8SOI - chains A and B of the 4 polymer chains in the assembly; structure by electron microscopy, 4.20 A resolution (low resolution: residue-level contacts below are approximate; hydrogen-bond / salt-bridge calls are withheld).

# Chain A (and B)
Protein: RB1-inducible coiled-coil protein 1
Source organism: Homo sapiens
Notes: chain B of this document is another copy of the same molecule, construct and numbering; everything in this record applies to it too
UniProtKB: Q8TDY2 (RBCC1_HUMAN); residues 1-600 here = UniProt positions 1-600
Amino-acid sequence (600 residues; row label = number of the first residue in the row):
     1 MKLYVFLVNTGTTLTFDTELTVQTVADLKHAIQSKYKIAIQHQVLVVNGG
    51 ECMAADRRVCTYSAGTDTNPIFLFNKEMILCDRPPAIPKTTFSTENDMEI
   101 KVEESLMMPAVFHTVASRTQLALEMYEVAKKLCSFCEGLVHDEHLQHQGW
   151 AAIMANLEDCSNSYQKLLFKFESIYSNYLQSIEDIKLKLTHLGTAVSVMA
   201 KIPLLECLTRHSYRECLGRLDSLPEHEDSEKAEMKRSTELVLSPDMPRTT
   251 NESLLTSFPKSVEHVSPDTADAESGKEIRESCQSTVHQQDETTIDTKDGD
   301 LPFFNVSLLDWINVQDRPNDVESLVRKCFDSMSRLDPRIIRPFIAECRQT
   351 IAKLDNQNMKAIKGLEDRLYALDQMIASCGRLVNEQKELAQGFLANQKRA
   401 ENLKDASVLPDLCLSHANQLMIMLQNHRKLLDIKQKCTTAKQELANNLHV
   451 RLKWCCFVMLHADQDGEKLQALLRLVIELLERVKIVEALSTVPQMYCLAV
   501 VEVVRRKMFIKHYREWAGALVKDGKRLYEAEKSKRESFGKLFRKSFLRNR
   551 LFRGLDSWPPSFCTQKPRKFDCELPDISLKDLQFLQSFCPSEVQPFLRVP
Disordered / not traced: 209-303 (chain B: 221-302, 598-600)
Curated features (UniProtKB/Swiss-Prot):
  - motif: Lys-566 to Lys-569 (Nuclear localization signal)
  - modified residue: Ser-222 (Phosphoserine), Ser-229 (Phosphoserine), Ser-237 (Phosphoserine), Thr-238 (Phosphothreonine), Ser-243 (Phosphoserine), Ser-253 (Phosphoserine), Ser-257 (Phosphoserine), Ser-261 (Phosphoserine), Ser-266 (Phosphoserine)

# Interface between chain A and chain B
Residue-residue contacts - 94 pairs, chain A then chain B:
  Leu-204(A) with Leu-551(B)
  Cys-207(A) with Leu-551(B)
  Trp-311(A) with Leu-547(B); Leu-551(B)
  Ile-312(A) with Phe-546(B)
  Leu-489(A) with Phe-546(B)
  Val-492(A) with Phe-546(B); Leu-547(B)
  Met-495(A) with Ser-545(B)
  Tyr-496(A) with Leu-547(B); Leu-551(B); Phe-552(B)
  Leu-498(A) with Phe-538(B)
  Ala-499(A) with Phe-542(B); Phe-552(B)
  Val-500(A) with Phe-552(B)
  Glu-502(A) with Phe-538(B)
  Val-503(A) with Leu-555(B)
  Arg-505(A) with Glu-531(B)
  Arg-506(A) with Arg-535(B); Phe-538(B); Leu-555(B)
  Phe-509(A) with Glu-531(B); Arg-535(B)
  Tyr-513(A) with Pro-560(B); Phe-562(B)
  Trp-516(A) with Asp-523(B); Gly-524(B)
  Leu-520(A) with Leu-520(B); Phe-562(B); Cys-563(B)
  Asp-523(A) with Trp-516(B)
  Leu-527(A) with Tyr-513(B)
  Glu-531(A) with Arg-505(B); Phe-509(B)
  Lys-534(A) with Arg-505(B)
  Arg-535(A) with Arg-505(B); Arg-506(B); Phe-570(B); Asp-571(B)
  Phe-538(A) with Leu-498(B); Glu-502(B); Arg-506(B)
  Leu-541(A) with Leu-498(B)
  Phe-542(A) with Ala-499(B)
  Phe-546(A) with Ala-488(B); Thr-491(B)
  Arg-550(A) with Trp-311(B); Ile-312(B); Gln-315(B)
  Leu-551(A) with His-211(B); Trp-311(B); Tyr-496(B)
  Phe-552(A) with Tyr-496(B); Ala-499(B); Val-500(B)
  Arg-553(A) with His-211(B); Glu-573(B); Pro-575(B)
  Gly-554(A) with Leu-574(B)
  Leu-555(A) with Arg-506(B); Leu-574(B)
  Ser-557(A) with Arg-506(B); Phe-570(B); Asp-571(B)
  Trp-558(A) with Arg-568(B); Phe-570(B)
  Pro-559(A) with Phe-570(B)
  Pro-560(A) with Tyr-513(B); Arg-568(B)
  Phe-562(A) with Tyr-513(B); Val-521(B); Cys-563(B); Pro-567(B)
  Cys-563(A) with Phe-562(B); Cys-563(B)
  Gln-565(A) with Phe-562(B)
  Pro-567(A) with Pro-560(B); Phe-562(B)
  Arg-568(A) with Trp-558(B); Pro-559(B); Pro-560(B)
  Phe-570(A) with Arg-535(B); Ser-557(B); Trp-558(B); Pro-559(B); Pro-560(B)
  Asp-571(A) with Arg-535(B); Ser-557(B)
  Glu-573(A) with Arg-553(B); Gly-554(B)
  Leu-574(A) with Arg-553(B); Gly-554(B)
  Pro-575(A) with Arg-553(B)
Also at the interface, not in a pair above, chain A (54 interface residues in all): Leu-308, Gln-315, Ala-517, Val-521, Gly-524, Leu-547
Also at the interface, not in a pair above, chain B (58 interface residues in all): Leu-204, Arg-210, Tyr-213, Glu-487, Met-495, Ala-517, Leu-527, Lys-534, Leu-541, Arg-550, Asp-556, Ser-561, Gln-565

# Overview
54 residues of chain A face 58 of chain B across their interface.
Chain A and chain B are both RB1-inducible coiled-coil protein 1 (Homo sapiens); the structure, Structure of
human ULK1 complex core (2:1:1 stoichiometry), was determined by electron microscopy (same publication as
8SOR, 8SQZ and 8SRM).
